Entry 6P09 (X-ray diffraction, 2.05 A resolution); this record covers chains A and B of the 4 polymer chains in the assembly.

# Chain A
Molecule: DNA ligase 1
From: Homo sapiens
Notes: EC 6.5.1.1
Reference sequence: P18858 (DNLI1_HUMAN); residue numbers follow UniProt; this construct covers 262-904
Sequence (645 residues; each row starts with the number of its first residue):
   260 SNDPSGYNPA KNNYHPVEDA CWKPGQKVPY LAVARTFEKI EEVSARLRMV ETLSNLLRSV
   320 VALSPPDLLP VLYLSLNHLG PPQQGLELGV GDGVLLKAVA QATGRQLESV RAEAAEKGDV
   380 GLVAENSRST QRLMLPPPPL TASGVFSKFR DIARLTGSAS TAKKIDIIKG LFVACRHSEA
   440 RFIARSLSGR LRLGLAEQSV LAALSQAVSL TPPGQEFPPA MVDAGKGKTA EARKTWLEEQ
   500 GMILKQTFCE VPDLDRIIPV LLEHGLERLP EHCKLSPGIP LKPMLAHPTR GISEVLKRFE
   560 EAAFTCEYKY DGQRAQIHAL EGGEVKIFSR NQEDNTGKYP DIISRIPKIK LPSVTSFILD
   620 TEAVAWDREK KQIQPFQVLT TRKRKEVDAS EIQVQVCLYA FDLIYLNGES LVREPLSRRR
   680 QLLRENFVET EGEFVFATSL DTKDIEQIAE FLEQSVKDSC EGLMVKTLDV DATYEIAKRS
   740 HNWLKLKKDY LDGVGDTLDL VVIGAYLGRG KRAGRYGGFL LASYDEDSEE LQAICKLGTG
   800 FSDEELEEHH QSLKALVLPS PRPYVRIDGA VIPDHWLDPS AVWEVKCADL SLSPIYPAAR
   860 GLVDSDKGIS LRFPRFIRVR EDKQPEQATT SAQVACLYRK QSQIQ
Not modelled in the structure: 902-904
Differences from the reference sequence: expression tag (260-261)
Bound ions: Mg2+ site 1: Glu-592 (shared with DG11(B) of chain B); Mg2+ site 2: Gly-799 (shared with 1 residue of chain C)
Small-molecule neighbours: adenosine monophosphate (AMP): Ala-545, Glu-566, Tyr-567, Lys-568, Tyr-569, Arg-573, Arg-589, Glu-621, Phe-660, Ala-696, Met-723, Lys-725, Trp-742, Lys-744
From the paper describing this entry:
  - catalytic residues: Lys-568 (citing earlier work)
  - Mg2+ coordination through a water molecule: Pro-341, Leu-345, Asp-570, Glu-621, Glu-720
  - catalytic residues: Arg-589, Lys-746
  - binding site for adenosine monophosphate: Lys-568, Arg-589, Lys-744
  - Mg2+ coordination: Glu-592

# Chain B
Molecule: 11-nt DNA strand
Sequence (11 nucleotides; numbered 3 to 13; the number before each row is that of its first residue):
     3 GCTGATGCGT C
Bound ions: Mg2+: DG11 (shared with Glu-592(A) of chain A)

# Chain A / chain B interface
Residue-residue contacts - 24 pairs, chain A then chain B:
  Glu-346(A) / DC10(B)  phosphate contact
  Glu-346(A) / DG11(B)  phosphate contact
  Leu-347(A) / DC10(B)  phosphate contact
  Gly-348(A) / DG9(B)  phosphate contact
  Gly-348(A) / DC10(B)  hydrogen bond to the phosphate
  Val-349(A) / DG9(B)  sugar contact
  Val-349(A) / DC10(B)  phosphate contact
  Gly-350(A) / DG9(B)  phosphate contact
  Gly-352(A) / DG9(B)  phosphate contact
  Gly-571(A) / DC13(B)  sugar contact
  Gln-572(A) / DT12(B)  sugar contact
  Gln-572(A) / DC13(B)  phosphate contact
  Arg-573(A) / DC13(B)  hydrogen bond to the phosphate
  Ser-588(A) / DT12(B)  hydrogen bond to the phosphate
  Arg-589(A) / DC13(B)  phosphate contact
  Asn-590(A) / DT12(B)  hydrogen bond to the phosphate
  Glu-592(A) / DG11(B)  phosphate contact
  Glu-592(A) / DT12(B)  phosphate contact
  Phe-635(A) / DT12(B)  base contact
  Phe-635(A) / DC13(B)  sugar contact
  Arg-643(A) / DG9(B)  base contact
  Arg-643(A) / DG11(B)  sugar contact
  Arg-871(A) / DC13(B)  sugar contact
  Phe-872(A) / DC13(B)  base contact
Also at the interface, not in a pair above, chain A (18 interface residues in all): Asp-351

# Summary
Chain A and chain B form an interface of 18 and 5 residues respectively, with 4 hydrogen bonds. Polar pairs
include Gly-348(A)/DC10(B), Arg-573(A)/DC13(B) and Ser-588(A)/DT12(B). Chain A binds adenosine monophosphate.
Glu-592(A) and DG11(B) coordinate Mg2+. The paper reports catalytic residues Lys-568(A), Arg-589(A) and
Lys-746(A); a binding site for adenosine monophosphate at Lys-568(A), Arg-589(A) and Lys-744(A).
Chain A is DNA ligase 1 (Homo sapiens) and chain B is an 11-nt DNA strand; the structure, Human DNA Ligase 1
Bound to an Adenylated, dideoxy Terminated DNA nick with 200 mM Mg2+, was determined by X-ray diffraction
(same publication as 6P0A, 6P0B, 6P0C, 6P0D, 6P0E and 6Q1V).
